7A4F - chains BG and EB of the 120 polymer chains in the assembly; structure by electron microscopy, 3.50 A resolution.

== Chain BG (and EB) ==
Name: Antitermination protein N, 6,7-dimethyl-8-ribityllumazine synthase
Source organism: Escherichia virus lambda
Notes: EC 2.5.1.78; chain EB of this document is another copy of the same molecule, construct and numbering; everything in this record applies to it too
UniProtKB: chimeric construct of P03045, O66529: residues 7-23 from P03045 (REGN_LAMBD) positions 6-22 (UniProt number = residue number - 1); residues 32-101 from O66529 positions 85-154 (UniProt number = residue number + 53); residues 114-197 from O66529 positions 1-84 (UniProt number = residue number - 113)
Chain sequence (197 residues; numbered 1 to 197; the number before each row is that of its first residue):
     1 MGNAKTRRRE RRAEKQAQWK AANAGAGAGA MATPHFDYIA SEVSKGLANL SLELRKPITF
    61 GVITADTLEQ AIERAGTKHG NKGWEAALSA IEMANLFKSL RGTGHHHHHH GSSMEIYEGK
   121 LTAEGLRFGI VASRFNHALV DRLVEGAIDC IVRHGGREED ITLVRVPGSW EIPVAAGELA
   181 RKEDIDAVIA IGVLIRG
Disordered / not traced: 1-31, 103-112, 197 (chain EB: 1-33, 103-112)
Construct notes: cloning artifact (1-6); linker (24-31, 102-113); engineered mutation Glu-115 (Gln2 in O66529)
Swiss-Prot annotation at these positions:
  - active site: His-35 (Proton donor)
  - binding site ((2S)-2-hydroxy-3-oxobutyl phosphate): Ala-32, Thr-33, Arg-74
  - binding site (5-amino-6-(D-ribitylamino)uracil): Phe-60, Lys-82, Phe-135, Asn-136, Ser-169 to Glu-171, Val-193 to Ile-195

== Chain BG / chain EB interface ==
Contacting residue pairs (4; chain BG residue first):
  Arg-134(BG) with Asp-149(EB); Arg-153(EB)
  Phe-135(BG) with Lys-78(EB)
  His-137(BG) with Glu-145(EB), salt bridge
Other interface residues (no listed pair), chain BG (4 interface residues in all): Pro-167

== Overview ==
Chain BG and chain EB each contribute 4 residues to their interface, with 1 salt bridge. Its one salt-bridged
contact is His-137(BG)/Glu-145(EB). From UniProt: active-site residue His-35(BG), 3 (2S)-2-hydroxy-3-oxobutyl
phosphate-binding residues and 10 residues binding 5-amino-6-(D-ribitylamino)uracil on chain BG.
Chain BG and chain EB are both Antitermination protein N, 6,7-dimethyl-8-ribityllumazine synthase (Escherichia
virus lambda); the structure, Aquifex aeolicus lumazine synthase-derived nucleocapsid variant NC-1 (120-mer),
was determined by electron microscopy together with 7A4G, 7A4H, 7A4I and 7A4J from the same study.
